PDB entry 8AU3 | X-ray diffraction, 2.26 A resolution | chain A

== Chain A ==
Name: Hepatocyte growth factor receptor
From: Homo sapiens
Notes: EC 2.7.10.1
UniProtKB: P08581 (MET_HUMAN); numbering as in UniProt (aligned over 1051-1349)
Chain sequence (299 residues; numbered 1051 to 1349; the number before each row is that of its first residue):
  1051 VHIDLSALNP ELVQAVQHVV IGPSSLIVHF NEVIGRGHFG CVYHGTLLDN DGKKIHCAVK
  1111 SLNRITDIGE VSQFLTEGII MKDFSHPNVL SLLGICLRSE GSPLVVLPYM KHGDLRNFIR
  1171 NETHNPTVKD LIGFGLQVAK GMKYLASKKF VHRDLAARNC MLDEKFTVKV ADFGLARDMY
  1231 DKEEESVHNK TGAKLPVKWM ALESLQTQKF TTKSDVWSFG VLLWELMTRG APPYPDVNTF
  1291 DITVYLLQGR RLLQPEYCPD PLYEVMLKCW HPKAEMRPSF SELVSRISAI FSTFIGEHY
Unresolved in the structure: 1051, 1232-1244
Construct notes: engineered mutation Glu1234 (Tyr in P08581), Glu1235 (Tyr in P08581)
Ligand contacts: Tepotinib (3E8; 3-[1-(3-{5-[(1-methylpiperidin-4-yl)methoxy]pyrimidin-2-yl}benzyl)-6-oxo-1,6-dihydropyridazin-3-yl]benzonitrile): Ile1084, Gly1085, Val1092, Ala1108, Leu1140, Leu1157, Pro1158, Tyr1159, Met1160, Lys1161, His1162, Gly1163, Asp1164, Asn1167, Arg1208, Asn1209, Met1211, Ala1221, Asp1222, Ala1226, Tyr1230, Asp1231
Swiss-Prot annotation at these positions:
  - active site: Asp1204 (Proton acceptor)
  - binding site (ATP): Ile1084 to Val1092, Lys1110
  - modified residue: Tyr1230 (Phosphotyrosine), Thr1289 (Phosphothreonine), Tyr1349 (Phosphotyrosine)
  - natural variant: Val1092 (V1092I: In RCCP), His1094 (H1094L: In RCCP; H1094R: In RCCP; H1094Y: In RCCP), His1106 (H1106D: In RCCP), Met1131 (M1131T: In RCCP), Thr1173 (T1173I: In HCC), Val1188 (V1188L: In RCCP), Leu1195 (L1195V: In RCCP), Val1220 (V1220I: In RCCP), Asp1228 (D1228H: In RCCP; D1228N: In RCCP), Tyr1230 (Y1230C: In RCCP; Y1230D: In RCCP; Y1230H: In RCCP), Lys1244 (K1244R: In HCC), Met1250 (M1250I: In HCC; M1250T: In RCCP), 1 further natural variant entry in UniProt
  - mutagenesis: Tyr1313 (Y1313F: No effect on ligand-induced CBL-mediated ubiquitination; when associated with F-1349, F-1356 and F-1365), Tyr1349 (Y1349F: No effect on ligand-induced CBL-mediated ubiquitination; when associated with F-1313, F-1356 and F-1365)
What the authors report for this chain:
  - binding site for Tepotinib: Tyr1230
  - conformationally variable residues (order/disorder transition): Lys1232 to Lys1244
  - mutagenesis - Y1230C, Y1234E/Y1235E: decreased stability in response to Tepotinib
  - post-translational modification sites: Tyr1194 (citing earlier work)
  - mutagenesis - L1195V: decreased binding to Tepotinib

== Overview ==
Ligands of chain A: Tepotinib. From UniProt: active-site residue Asp1204, 10 ATP-binding residues and 2
mutagenesis sites. The paper reports a binding site for Tepotinib at Tyr1230; Y1230C and Y1234E/Y1235E reduce
stability in response to Tepotinib.
Chain A is Hepatocyte growth factor receptor (Homo sapiens); the structure, c-MET Y1234E,Y1235E mutant in
complex with Tepotinib, was determined by X-ray diffraction, deposited together with 8AU5 and 8AW1.
